Entry 6HUS (X-ray diffraction, 1.41 A resolution); this record covers chain A.

[Chain A]
Name: ABC transporter substrate-binding protein
Source organism: Bifidobacterium longum subsp. infantis
UniProt: A0A1S2VYK0 (A0A1S2VYK0_BIFLI); residues 33-460 here = UniProt positions 33-460
Sequence (428 residues; row label = number of the first residue in the row):
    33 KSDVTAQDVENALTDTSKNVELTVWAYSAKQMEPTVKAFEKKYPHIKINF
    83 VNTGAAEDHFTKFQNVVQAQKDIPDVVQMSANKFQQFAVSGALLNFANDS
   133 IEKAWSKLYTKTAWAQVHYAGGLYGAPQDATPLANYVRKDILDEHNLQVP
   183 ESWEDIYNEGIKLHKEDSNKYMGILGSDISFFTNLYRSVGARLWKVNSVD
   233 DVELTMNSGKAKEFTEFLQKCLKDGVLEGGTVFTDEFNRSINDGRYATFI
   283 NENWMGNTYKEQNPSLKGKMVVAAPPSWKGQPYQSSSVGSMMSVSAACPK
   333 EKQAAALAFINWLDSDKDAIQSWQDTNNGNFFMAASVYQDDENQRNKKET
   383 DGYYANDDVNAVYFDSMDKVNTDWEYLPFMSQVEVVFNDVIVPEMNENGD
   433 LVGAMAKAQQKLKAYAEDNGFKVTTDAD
Ion coordination: Zn2+ site 1: Asp-47, Glu-134, His-150; Zn2+ site 2: His-177, Asp-199; Zn2+ site 3: His-196, Asp-267, Glu-268; Zn2+ site 4: Asp-348, Asp-350, Asp-405
What the authors report for this chain:
  - binding site for alpha-L-fucopyranose: Tyr-59, Phe-92, Ser-112, Asn-114, Lys-115, Ser-212, Glu-284, Gly-321
  - binding site for beta-D-glucopyranose: Ser-60, Gln-63, Asp-161, Trp-286, Ser-322
  - binding site for beta-D-galactopyranose: Glu-284
  - specificity-determining residues: Tyr-59, Asn-114, Lys-115, Ser-212, Glu-284 (by similarity / conservation)

[Overview]
Asp-47, Glu-134 and His-150 coordinate Zn2+ site 1. His-177 and Asp-199 coordinate Zn2+ site 2. The paper
reports a binding site for alpha-L-fucopyranose at Tyr-59, Phe-92 and Ser-112 among others; a binding site for
beta-D-glucopyranose at Ser-60, Gln-63 and Asp-161 among others.
Chain A is ABC transporter substrate-binding protein (Bifidobacterium longum subsp. infantis); the structure,
2'-fucosyllactose and 3-fucosyllactose binding protein from Bifidobacterium longum infantis, bound with
3-fucosyllactose, was determined by X-ray diffraction.
